PDB entry 3RBQ | X-ray diffraction, 2.00 A resolution | chains A and G

# Chain A
Molecule: Protein unc-119 homolog A
From: Homo sapiens
UniProtKB: Q13432 (U119A_HUMAN); residue numbers follow UniProt; this construct covers 56-240
Sequence (195 residues; each row starts with the number of its first residue):
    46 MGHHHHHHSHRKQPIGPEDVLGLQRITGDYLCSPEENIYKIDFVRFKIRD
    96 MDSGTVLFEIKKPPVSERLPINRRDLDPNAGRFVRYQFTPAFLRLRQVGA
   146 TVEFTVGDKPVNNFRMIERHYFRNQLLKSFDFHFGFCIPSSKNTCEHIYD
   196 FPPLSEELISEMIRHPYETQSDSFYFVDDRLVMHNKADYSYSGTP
Disordered / not traced: 46-59, 109-122, 239-240
Sequence notes: expression tag (46-55)
Curated features (UniProtKB/Swiss-Prot):
  - binding site (tetradecanoate): Tyr131
  - natural variant: Lys57 to Pro240 (deletion: In CORD24), Glu201 to Pro240 (deletion: In CORD24; uncertain significance)
From the paper describing this entry:
  - binding site for Guanine nucleotide-binding protein G(t) subunit alpha-1 (chain G): Tyr131

# Chain G
Molecule: Guanine nucleotide-binding protein G(t) subunit alpha-1
UniProtKB: P11488 (GNAT1_HUMAN); residues 501-510 here correspond to UniProt positions 2-11 (UniProt number = residue number - 499)
Sequence (11 residues; numbered 500 to 510; the number before each row is that of its first residue):
   500 XGAGASAEEKH
Disordered / not traced: 508-510
Modified / non-standard residues: DAO (lauric acid) at position 500
Curated features (UniProtKB/Swiss-Prot):
  - lipidation: Gly501 (N-myristoyl glycine)
From the paper describing this entry:
  - post-translational modification sites: Gly501 (citing earlier work)
  - mutagenesis - G501A: abolished binding to GST-UNC119

# How chain A and chain G interact
Residue-residue contacts - 37 pairs, chain A then chain G:
  Asp87(A) - Ser505(G)  hydrogen bond
  Phe88(A) - Ala502(G)
  Phe88(A) - Ser505(G)  hydrogen bond (backbone-side chain)
  Phe88(A) - Ala506(G)  hydrogen bond (backbone-backbone)
  Val89(A) - Ala506(G)
  Arg90(A) - Ala506(G)
  Phe91(A) - DAO_500(G)
  Phe91(A) - Ala502(G)  hydrophobic
  Phe91(A) - Gly503(G)
  Phe91(A) - Ala506(G)
  Ile93(A) - DAO_500(G)
  Ile105(A) - Ala506(G)  hydrophobic
  Ile105(A) - Glu507(G)
  Lys106(A) - Ala506(G)
  Lys107(A) - Ser505(G)  hydrogen bond (side chain-backbone)
  Lys107(A) - Ala506(G)  hydrogen bond (backbone-backbone)
  Gly126(A) - Ala504(G)
  Gly126(A) - Ser505(G)
  Arg127(A) - Ala504(G)
  Phe128(A) - Ala504(G)
  Val129(A) - DAO_500(G)
  Val129(A) - Ala504(G)
  Tyr131(A) - DAO_500(G)
  Tyr131(A) - Gly503(G)
  Val147(A) - Ala502(G)  hydrophobic
  Glu163(A) - DAO_500(G)
  Glu163(A) - Gly501(G)  hydrogen bond (side chain-backbone)
  His165(A) - DAO_500(G)
  Phe175(A) - DAO_500(G)
  Tyr194(A) - DAO_500(G)
  Phe196(A) - DAO_500(G)
  Pro197(A) - DAO_500(G)
  Ser218(A) - Gly501(G)  hydrogen bond (side chain-backbone)
  Tyr220(A) - Gly501(G)
  Tyr220(A) - Ala502(G)  hydrogen bond (side chain-backbone)
  Asn230(A) - Gly501(G)  hydrogen bond (side chain-backbone)
  Tyr234(A) - DAO_500(G)
Interface residues without a listed pair, chain A (27 interface residues in all): Phe137, Leu172
The authors on this interface:
  - pairs named by the authors: Glu163(A)-Gly501(G) (hydrogen bond), Tyr220(A)-Ala502(G) (water-mediated contact)
  - interface residues, chain A: Tyr131(A), Glu163(A), Tyr220(A)

# In short
Chain A and chain G form an interface of 27 and 8 residues respectively; the contacts include 9 hydrogen
bonds. Polar pairs include Asp87(A)-Ser505(G), Phe88(A)-Ser505(G) and Lys107(A)-Ser505(G). The paper describes
a hydrogen bond between Glu163(A) and Gly501(G); a water-mediated contact between Tyr220(A) and Ala502(G).
From the paper: a binding site for Guanine nucleotide-binding protein G(t) subunit alpha-1 (chain G) at
Tyr131(A); G501A of chain G abolishes binding to GST-UNC119.
Chain A is Protein unc-119 homolog A (Homo sapiens) and chain G is Guanine nucleotide-binding protein G(t)
subunit alpha-1; the structure, Co-crystal structure of human UNC119 (retina gene 4) and an N-terminal
Transducin-alpha mimicking peptide, was determined by X-ray diffraction.
